PDB entry 3SYT | X-ray diffraction, 2.65 A resolution | chains A and D of the 4 polymer chains in the assembly

# Chain A (and D)
Name: Glutamine-dependent NAD(+) synthetase
Organism: Mycobacterium tuberculosis
Notes: EC 6.3.5.1; chain D of this document is another copy of the same molecule, construct and numbering; everything in this record applies to it too
UniProtKB: P0A5L6 (NADE_MYCTU); residues 1-679 here = UniProt positions 1-679
Chain sequence (680 residues; row label = number of the first residue in the row; numbering starts at 0):
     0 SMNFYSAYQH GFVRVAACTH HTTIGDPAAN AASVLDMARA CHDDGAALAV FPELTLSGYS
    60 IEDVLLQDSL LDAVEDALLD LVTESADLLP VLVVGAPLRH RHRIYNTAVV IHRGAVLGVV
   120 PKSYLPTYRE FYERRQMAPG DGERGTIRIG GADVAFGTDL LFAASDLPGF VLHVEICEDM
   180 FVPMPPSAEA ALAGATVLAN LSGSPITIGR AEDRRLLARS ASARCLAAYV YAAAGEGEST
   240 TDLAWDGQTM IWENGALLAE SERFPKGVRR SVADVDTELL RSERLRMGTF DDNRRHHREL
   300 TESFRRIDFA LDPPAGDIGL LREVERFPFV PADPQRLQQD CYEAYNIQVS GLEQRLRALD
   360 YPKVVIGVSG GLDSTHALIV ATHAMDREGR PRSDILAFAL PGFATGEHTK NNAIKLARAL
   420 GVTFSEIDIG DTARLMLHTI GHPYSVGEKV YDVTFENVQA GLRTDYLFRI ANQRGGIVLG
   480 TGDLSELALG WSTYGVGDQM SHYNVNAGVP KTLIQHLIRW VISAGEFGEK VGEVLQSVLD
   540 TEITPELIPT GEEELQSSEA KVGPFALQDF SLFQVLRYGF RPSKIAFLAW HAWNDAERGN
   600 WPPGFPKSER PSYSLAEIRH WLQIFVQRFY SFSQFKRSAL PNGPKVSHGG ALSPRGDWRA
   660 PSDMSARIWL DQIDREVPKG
Unresolved in the structure: 0, 403-408, 544-556 (chain D: 0, 403-408, 442-451, 543-556)
Differences from the reference sequence: expression tag (0)
Ligand contacts:
  - adenosine monophosphate (AMP): G366, V367, S368, S373, F397, A398, L399, P400, R462, T480, D497
  - glutamic acid (GLU): Y127, R128, F130, C176, E177, F180, S203, R209, R213, M286
  - NAD (nicotinamide-adenine-dinucleotide), molecule 1: R354, L358, R468, A470, N471, G475, I476, H501
  - NAD, molecule 2: V452, E455, N456, A459, E485, G489, W490, S491, T492, Y493, D497, F631, F634, K635, S661
  - pyrophosphate (POP): S368, G370, L371, D372, S373, T480, E541

# Interface between chain A and chain D
Pairs across the interface (88; chain A residue first):
  Q353(A) - D662(D)  hydrogen bond
  R354(A) - S661(D)
  A357(A) - D662(D)
  I426(A) - T438(D)
  D430(A) - L434(D)
  T431(A) - L434(D)
  L434(A) - D430(D)
  L434(A) - T431(D)
  L434(A) - L434(D)  hydrophobic
  M435(A) - L461(D)  hydrophobic
  M435(A) - D464(D)
  M435(A) - Y465(D)
  T438(A) - I426(D)
  T438(A) - Y465(D)
  I439(A) - Y465(D)  hydrophobic
  I439(A) - Q472(D)  hydrogen bond (backbone-side chain)
  G440(A) - Q472(D)
  H441(A) - Q472(D)
  T453(A) - N471(D)
  T453(A) - Q472(D)  hydrogen bond (side chain-backbone)
  N456(A) - R468(D)  hydrogen bond (backbone-side chain)
  N456(A) - N471(D)  hydrogen bond
  V457(A) - R468(D)
  G460(A) - D464(D)
  G460(A) - R468(D)
  L461(A) - M435(D)  hydrophobic
  L461(A) - D464(D)
  T463(A) - V495(D)
  D464(A) - M435(D)
  D464(A) - L461(D)
  D464(A) - D464(D)
  D464(A) - V495(D)
  Y465(A) - M435(D)
  Y465(A) - T438(D)
  Y465(A) - I439(D)  hydrophobic
  F467(A) - Y493(D)
  F467(A) - G494(D)
  F467(A) - V495(D)  hydrophobic
  R468(A) - N456(D)  hydrogen bond (side chain-backbone)
  R468(A) - V457(D)
  R468(A) - G460(D)
  R468(A) - T492(D)
  R468(A) - V495(D)  hydrogen bond (side chain-backbone)
  N471(A) - T453(D)
  N471(A) - N456(D)  hydrogen bond
  Q472(A) - I439(D)  hydrogen bond (side chain-backbone)
  Q472(A) - G440(D)
  Q472(A) - H441(D)
  Q472(A) - T453(D)  hydrogen bond (backbone-side chain)
  R473(A) - I439(D)
  T492(A) - R468(D)
  Y493(A) - F467(D)
  Y493(A) - M499(D)
  Y493(A) - S500(D)  hydrogen bond (side chain-backbone)
  Y493(A) - H501(D)
  Y493(A) - P640(D)
  G494(A) - F467(D)
  G494(A) - G494(D)
  G494(A) - M499(D)
  V495(A) - T463(D)
  V495(A) - D464(D)
  V495(A) - F467(D)  hydrophobic
  V495(A) - R468(D)  hydrogen bond (backbone-side chain)
  M499(A) - Y493(D)
  M499(A) - G494(D)
  M499(A) - M499(D)  hydrophobic
  S500(A) - Y493(D)  hydrogen bond (backbone-side chain)
  H501(A) - Y493(D)
  S637(A) - L639(D)
  S637(A) - N641(D)  hydrogen bond
  S637(A) - R654(D)  hydrogen bond (backbone-side chain)
  A638(A) - A638(D)
  A638(A) - L639(D)
  A638(A) - P640(D)
  L639(A) - S637(D)
  L639(A) - A638(D)
  P640(A) - Y493(D)
  P640(A) - A638(D)
  N641(A) - S637(D)  hydrogen bond
  N641(A) - S661(D)  hydrogen bond
  R654(A) - S637(D)  hydrogen bond (side chain-backbone)
  R654(A) - P653(D)
  R654(A) - R658(D)  hydrogen bond (backbone-side chain)
  R658(A) - R654(D)  hydrogen bond (side chain-backbone)
  S661(A) - R354(D)
  S661(A) - N641(D)  hydrogen bond
  D662(A) - Q353(D)  hydrogen bond
  D662(A) - A357(D)
Also at the interface, not in a pair above, chain A (46 interface residues in all): V452, I469, G496, F634, P653
Also at the interface, not in a pair above, chain D (45 interface residues in all): V452, I469, G496, F634

# Overview
Chain A and chain D form an interface of 46 and 45 residues respectively; the contacts include 22 hydrogen
bonds. Among the polar pairs are Q353(A)-D662(D), I439(A)-Q472(D) and T453(A)-Q472(D). Ligands of chain A:
glutamic acid, NAD, adenosine monophosphate and pyrophosphate.
Chain A and chain D are both Glutamine-dependent NAD(+) synthetase (Mycobacterium tuberculosis); the
structure, Crystal structure of glutamine-dependent NAD+ synthetase from M. tuberculosis bound to AMP/PPi,
NAD+, and glutamate, was determined by X-ray diffraction, deposited together with 3SDB, 3SEZ and 3SZG.
